PDB entry 7VPL | electron microscopy, 3.78 A resolution | chain A

== Chain A ==
Molecule: Polyamine-transporting ATPase 13A2
From: Homo sapiens
Notes: EC 7.6.2.-
UniProtKB: Q9NQ11 (AT132_HUMAN); residue numbers follow UniProt; this construct covers 1-1107, 1109-1180
Sequence (1184 residues; numbered -3 to 1180 plus 1 insertion-coded residue; 1 number in that range is skipped by the numbering (no residue carries it; nothing is unmodelled there); the number before each row is that of its first residue; numbers below 1 keep their minus sign (Gly-3 is residue -3)):
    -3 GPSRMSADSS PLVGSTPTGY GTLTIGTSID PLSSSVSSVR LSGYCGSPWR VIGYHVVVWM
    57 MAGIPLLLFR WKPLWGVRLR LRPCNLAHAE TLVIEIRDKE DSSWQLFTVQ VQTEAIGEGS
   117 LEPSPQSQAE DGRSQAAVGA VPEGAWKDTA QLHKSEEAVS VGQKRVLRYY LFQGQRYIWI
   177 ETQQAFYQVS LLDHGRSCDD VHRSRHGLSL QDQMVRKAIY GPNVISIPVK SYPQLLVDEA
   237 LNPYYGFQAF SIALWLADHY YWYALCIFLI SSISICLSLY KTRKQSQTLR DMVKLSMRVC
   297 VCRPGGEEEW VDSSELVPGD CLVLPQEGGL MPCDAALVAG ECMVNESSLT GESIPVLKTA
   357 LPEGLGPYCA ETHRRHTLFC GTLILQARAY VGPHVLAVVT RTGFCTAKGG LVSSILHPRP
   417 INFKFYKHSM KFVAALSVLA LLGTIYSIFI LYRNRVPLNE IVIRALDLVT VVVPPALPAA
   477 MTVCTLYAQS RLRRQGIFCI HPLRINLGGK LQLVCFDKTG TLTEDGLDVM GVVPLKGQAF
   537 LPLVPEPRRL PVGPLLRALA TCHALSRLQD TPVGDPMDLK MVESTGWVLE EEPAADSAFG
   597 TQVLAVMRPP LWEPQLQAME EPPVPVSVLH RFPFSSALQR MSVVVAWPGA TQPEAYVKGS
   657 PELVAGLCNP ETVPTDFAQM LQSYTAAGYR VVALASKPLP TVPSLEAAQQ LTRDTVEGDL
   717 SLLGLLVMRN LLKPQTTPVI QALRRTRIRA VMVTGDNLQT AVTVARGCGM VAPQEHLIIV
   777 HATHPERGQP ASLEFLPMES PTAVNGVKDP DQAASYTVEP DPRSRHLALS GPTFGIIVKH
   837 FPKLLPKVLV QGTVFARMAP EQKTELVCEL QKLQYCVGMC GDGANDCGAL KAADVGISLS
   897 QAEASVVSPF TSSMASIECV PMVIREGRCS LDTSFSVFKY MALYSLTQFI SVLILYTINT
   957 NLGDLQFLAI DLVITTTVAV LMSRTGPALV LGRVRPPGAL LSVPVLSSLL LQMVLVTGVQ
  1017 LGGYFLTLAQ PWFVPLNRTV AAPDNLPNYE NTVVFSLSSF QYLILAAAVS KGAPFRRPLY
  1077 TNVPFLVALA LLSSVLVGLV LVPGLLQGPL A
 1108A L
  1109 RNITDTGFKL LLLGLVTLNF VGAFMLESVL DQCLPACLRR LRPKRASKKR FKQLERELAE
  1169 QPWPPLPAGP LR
Disordered / not traced: -3 to 33, 114-160, 587-595, 611-617, 798-819, 1174-1180
Covalently attached groups: N-acetylglucosamine (NAG) linked to Asn1033
Differences from the reference sequence: expression tag (-3 to 0)
Bound ions: Mg2+: Asp513, Thr515, Asp878
Residues lining bound ligands:
  - tetrafluoroaluminate (ALF): Thr346, Gly347, Glu348, Asp513, Lys514, Thr515, Val749, Thr750, Gly751, Lys859, Asp878, Asn881, Asp882
  - spermine (SPM): Trp251, Asp254, His255, Tyr256, Arg460, Asp463, Thr466, Val467, Tyr940, Gln944, Asn957, Asp960, Phe963, Asp967, Pro1039
UniProt features mapped onto this chain:
  - active site: Asp513 (4-aspartylphosphate intermediate)
  - binding site (Mg(2+)): Asp878, Asp882
  - modified residue: Ser151 (Phosphoserine)
  - glycosylation (N-linked (GlcNAc...) asparagine): Asn1033, Asn1110
  - natural variant: Thr12 (T12M: In KRS; uncertain significance), Phe182 (F182L: In KRS), Ile441 (I441F: In KRS; uncertain significance), Gly504 (G504R: In KRS), Thr517 (T517I: In SPG78), Gly522 (G522V: In KRS; uncertain significance), Gly533 (G533R: In KRS; uncertain significance), Ala746 (A746T: In KRS), Met854 (M854R: In KRS), Gly877 (G877R: In KRS), Leu927 (L927P: In SPG78; uncertain significance), Leu1059 (L1059R: In KRS), 1 further natural variant entry in UniProt
  - mutagenesis: Gly59 (G59A: No effect on lipid binding), Arg66 to Lys68 (Reduces lipid binding), Arg74 to Arg78 (Reduces lipid binding), Lys160 to Arg164 (Reduces lipid binding), Glu348 (E348A: Autophosphorylated but displays limited spermine-induced ATPase activity and lacks spermine-induced dephosphorylation), Ala472 (A472V: Reduced spermine-induced ATPase activity and lack of spermine-induced dephosphorylation), Asp513 (D513N: Loss of ATPase function, autophosphorylation and protection against mitochondrial stress), Asp967 (D967N: Reduced spermine-induced ATPase activity), Asn1033 (N1033A: Abolishes glycosylation), Lys1067 (K1067A: Reduced spermine-induced ATPase activity)
From the paper describing this entry:
  - binding site for spermine: Trp251, Asp254, Tyr256, Asp463, Tyr940, Asp960, Phe963, Asp967
  - catalytic residues: Glu348
  - conformationally variable residues (side-chain flip): Tyr259

== Overview ==
Ligands of chain A: tetrafluoroaluminate and spermine. Covalently linked N-acetylglucosamine: at Asn1033.
Asp513, Thr515 and Asp878 coordinate Mg2+. From UniProt: active-site residue Asp513, Mg2+-binding residues
Asp878 and Asp882 and 20 mutagenesis sites. The paper reports the catalytic residue Glu348; a binding site for
spermine at Trp251, Asp254 and Tyr256 among others.
Chain A is Polyamine-transporting ATPase 13A2 (Homo sapiens); the structure, Cryo-EM structure of the human
ATP13A2 (SPM-bound E2Pi state), was determined by electron microscopy together with 7VPI, 7VPJ and 7VPK from
the same study.
